Entry 6TD5 (electron microscopy, 3.20 A resolution); this record covers chains I and J of the 28 polymer chains in the assembly.

[Chain I]
Protein: Proteasome subunit beta
From: Leishmania donovani
Notes: EC 3.4.25.1
Sequence (225 residues; row label = number of the first residue in the row):
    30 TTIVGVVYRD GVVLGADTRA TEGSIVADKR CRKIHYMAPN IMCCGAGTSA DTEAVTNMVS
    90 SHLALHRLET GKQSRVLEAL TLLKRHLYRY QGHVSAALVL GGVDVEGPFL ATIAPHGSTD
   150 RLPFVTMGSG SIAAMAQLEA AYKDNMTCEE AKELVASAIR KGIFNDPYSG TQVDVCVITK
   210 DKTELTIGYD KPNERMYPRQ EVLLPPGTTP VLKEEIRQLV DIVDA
Not modelled in the structure: 249-254
Glycans and other covalent adducts: bortezomib (BO2) linked to Thr30
Residues lining bound ligands: bortezomib (BO2; N-[(1R)-1-(dihydroxyboryl)-3-methylbutyl]-N-(pyrazin-2-ylcarbonyl)-L-phenylalaninamide): Asp46, Arg48, Ala49, Thr50, Glu51, Ala56, Lys62, Gly74, Ala75, Gly76, Thr77, Ser78, Thr81, Tyr197

[Chain J]
Protein: Proteasome subunit beta
From: Leishmania donovani
Notes: EC 3.4.25.1
Sequence (205 residues; each row starts with the number of its first residue):
     1 MSIMAYSGGS VMAMAGKECF VIISDNRLGE QLKTISTEVP KLHVVNDSIV YGLTGLRTDQ
    61 QTFANKVQFR TEMYKLREER DITGKAFAAM ITSMLYEARF GPWFVEPVIG SIDKSTGEVY
   121 LCATDLIGAP CEPEDYVCAG TAAESLHGMC EALWRPGMSP EELFEIAAQA MLSACDRDSL
   181 SGYGAVAMIV TKDKVTTRLI KGRKD
Not modelled in the structure: 1

[Chain I / chain J interface]
Pairs across the interface (52):
  Ile54(I) - His147(J)
  Asp57(I) - Cys131(J)
  Arg59(I) - Glu134(J)  salt bridge
  Thr77(I) - Ile127(J)
  Ser78(I) - Ala129(J)
  Ser78(I) - Pro130(J)
  Ala79(I) - Tyr96(J)
  Ala79(I) - Ile127(J)
  Ala79(I) - Gly128(J)
  Ala79(I) - Ala129(J)
  Asp80(I) - Tyr96(J)
  Asp80(I) - Arg99(J)  salt bridge
  Glu82(I) - Pro130(J)
  Ala83(I) - Tyr96(J)
  His122(I) - Arg99(J)
  Arg228(I) - Glu151(J)  salt bridge
  Arg228(I) - Ala152(J)
  Arg228(I) - Trp154(J)  hydrogen bond (side chain-backbone)
  Glu230(I) - Trp154(J)
  Glu230(I) - Arg155(J)  salt bridge
  Leu233(I) - Glu165(J)
  Leu233(I) - Ile166(J)  hydrophobic
  Leu233(I) - Gln169(J)
  Pro234(I) - Glu165(J)
  Pro235(I) - Glu161(J)
  Pro235(I) - Glu165(J)
  Gly236(I) - Glu165(J)  hydrogen bond (backbone-side chain)
  Thr237(I) - Glu165(J)  hydrogen bond (backbone-side chain)
  Thr238(I) - Glu165(J)  hydrogen bond
  Thr238(I) - Ala168(J)
  Thr238(I) - Gln169(J)  hydrogen bond
  Thr238(I) - Ile200(J)
  Pro239(I) - Ile200(J)
  Pro239(I) - Lys201(J)  hydrogen bond (backbone-backbone)
  Val240(I) - Phe164(J)  hydrophobic
  Val240(I) - Leu199(J)
  Leu241(I) - Leu199(J)  hydrogen bond (backbone-backbone)
  Leu241(I) - Lys201(J)
  Lys242(I) - Arg198(J)
  Lys242(I) - Leu199(J)  hydrogen bond (backbone-backbone)
  Glu243(I) - Thr197(J)
  Glu243(I) - Arg198(J)  salt bridge
  Glu244(I) - Val195(J)
  Glu244(I) - Thr196(J)
  Glu244(I) - Thr197(J)  hydrogen bond (backbone-backbone)
  Ile245(I) - Val195(J)
  Ile245(I) - Thr196(J)
  Arg246(I) - Lys194(J)
  Arg246(I) - Val195(J)  hydrogen bond (backbone-backbone)
  Leu248(I) - Asp47(J)
  Leu248(I) - Asp193(J)  hydrogen bond (backbone-backbone)
  Leu248(I) - Lys194(J)
Other interface residues (no listed pair), chain I (33 interface residues in all): Glu51, Val55, Lys58, Val231, Leu232, Gln247
Other interface residues (no listed pair), chain J (36 interface residues in all): Phe100, Lys114, Glu132, Pro133, Leu153, Glu162, Lys192

[In short]
33 residues of chain I and 36 residues of chain J are in contact; the contacts include 11 hydrogen bonds and 5
salt bridges. Among the polar pairs are Arg59(I)-Glu134(J), Asp80(I)-Arg99(J) and Arg228(I)-Glu151(J).
Bortezomib is covalently linked to Thr30(I).
Chain I is Proteasome subunit beta and chain J is Proteasome subunit beta, both from Leishmania donovani; the
structure, Leishmania tarentolae proteasome 20S subunit complexed with LXE408 and bortezomib, was determined
by electron microscopy together with 6TCZ from the same study.
